Entry 1L7R (X-ray diffraction, 1.64 A resolution); this record covers chain A.

== Chain A ==
Protein: cocaine esterase
From: Rhodococcus sp. MB1
Notes: EC 3.1.1.1
Reference sequence: Q9L9D7 (COCE_RHOSM); residues 1-574 here = UniProt positions 1-574
Sequence (574 residues; numbered 1 to 574; the number before each row is that of its first residue):
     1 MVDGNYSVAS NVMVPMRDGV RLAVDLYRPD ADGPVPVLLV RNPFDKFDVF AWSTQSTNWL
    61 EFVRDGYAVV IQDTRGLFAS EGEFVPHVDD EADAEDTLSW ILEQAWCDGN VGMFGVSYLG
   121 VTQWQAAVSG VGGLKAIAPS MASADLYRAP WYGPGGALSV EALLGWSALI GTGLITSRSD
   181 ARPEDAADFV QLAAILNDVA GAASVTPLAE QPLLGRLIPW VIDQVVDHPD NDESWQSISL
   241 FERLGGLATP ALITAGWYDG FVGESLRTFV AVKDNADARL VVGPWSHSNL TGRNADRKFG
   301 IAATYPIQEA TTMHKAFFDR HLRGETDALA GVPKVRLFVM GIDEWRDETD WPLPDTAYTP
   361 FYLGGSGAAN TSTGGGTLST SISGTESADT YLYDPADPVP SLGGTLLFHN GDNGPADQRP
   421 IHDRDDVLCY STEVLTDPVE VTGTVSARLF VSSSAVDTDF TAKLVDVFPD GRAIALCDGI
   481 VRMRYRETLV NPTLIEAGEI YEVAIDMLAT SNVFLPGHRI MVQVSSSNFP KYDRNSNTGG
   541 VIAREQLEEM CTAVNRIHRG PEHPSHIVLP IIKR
Not modelled in the structure: 1
Differences from the reference sequence: engineered mutation Phe-44 (Tyr in Q9L9D7)
Curated features (UniProtKB/Swiss-Prot):
  - active site: Ser-117 (Acyl-ester intermediate), Asp-259 (Charge relay system), His-287 (Charge relay system)
  - binding site (substrate): Tyr-118
  - mutagenesis: Gln-55 (Q55A/E: Decrease in activity), Ser-117 (S117A: Loss of activity. Has no protective effects against cocaine-induced convulsions and lethality in rat; S117C: Great decrease in activity), Trp-151 (W151A: Decrease in activity), Trp-166 (W166A: Decrease in activity), Leu-169 (L169K: Displays greatly enhanced stability, with a half-life of 570 minutes at 37 degrees Celsius. Exhibits 4.5-fold reduction in catalytic efficiency), Thr-172 (T172R: Displays enhanced stability, with a half-life of 78 minutes at 37 degrees Celsius, and exhibits 3-fold reduction in catalytic efficiency ...), Gly-173 (G173Q: Displays enhanced stability, with a half-life of 75 minutes at 37 degrees Celsius, and has no deleterious effect on catalytic efficiency ...), Asp-259 (D259N: Loss of activity), Phe-261 (F261A: Decrease in activity), His-287 (H287A: Loss of activity), Leu-407 (L407A: Decrease in activity), Phe-408 (F408A: Decrease in activity)
From the paper describing this entry:
  - catalytic residues: Ser-117, Tyr-118, Asp-259, His-287
  - mutagenesis - Y44F (>1500-fold), S117A (>1500-fold), D259N (>1500-fold), H287A (>1500-fold): abolished catalytic activity
  - mutagenesis - Q55A (kcat) 1.7 s-1), Q55E (14fold), S117C (170-fold), W166A (29-fold), F261A, L407A (>100-fold), F408A (>100-fold): decreased catalytic activity
  - conformationally variable residues (order/disorder transition, side-chain flip): Phe-44, Trp-151, Trp-166, Arg-178 to Asp-180, Trp-220
  - contacts within the chain: Trp-151/Trp-166 (hydrophobic contact), Trp-166/Trp-220 (hydrophobic contact), Ser-117/His-287 (hydrogen bond)
  - mutagenesis - S117A: increased stability in response to urea
  - mutagenesis - Y44F: unchanged stability
  - mutagenesis - W151A (78-fold): decreased catalytic activity on cocaine
  - mutagenesis - W151A (80-fold): decreased binding to cocaine
  - mutagenesis - L407A (>10-fold), F408A (>10-fold): decreased expression
  - mutagenesis - L407A/F408A: abolished expression

== In short ==
UniProt lists 3 active-site residues, substrate-binding residue Tyr-118 and 12 mutagenesis sites. The paper
reports catalytic residues Ser-117, Tyr-118 and Asp-259 among others; Q55A, Q55E and S117C, among others,
reduce catalytic activity; 13 substitutions were tested in all.
Chain A is cocaine esterase (Rhodococcus sp. MB1); the structure, Tyr44Phe Mutant of Bacterial Cocaine
Esterase cocE, was determined by X-ray diffraction (same publication as 1L7Q).
